Entry 4PAO (X-ray diffraction, 2.00 A resolution); this record covers chain A.

== Chain A ==
Name: Guanine nucleotide-binding protein G(i) subunit alpha-1
Source organism: Rattus norvegicus
UniProtKB: P10824 (GNAI1_RAT); numbering as in UniProt (aligned over 1-354)
Amino-acid sequence (354 residues; numbered 1 to 354; the number before each row is that of its first residue):
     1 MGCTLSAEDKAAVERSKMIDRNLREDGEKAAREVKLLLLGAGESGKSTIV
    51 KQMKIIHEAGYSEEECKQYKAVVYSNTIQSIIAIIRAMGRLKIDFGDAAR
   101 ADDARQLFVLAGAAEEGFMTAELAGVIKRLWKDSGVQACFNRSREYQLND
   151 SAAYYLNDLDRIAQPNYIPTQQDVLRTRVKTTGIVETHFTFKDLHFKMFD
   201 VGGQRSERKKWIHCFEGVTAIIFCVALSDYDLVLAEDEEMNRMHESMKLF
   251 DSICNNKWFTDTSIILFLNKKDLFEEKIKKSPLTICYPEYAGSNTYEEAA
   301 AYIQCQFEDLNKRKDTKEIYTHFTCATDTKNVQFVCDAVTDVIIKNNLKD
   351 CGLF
Unresolved in the structure: 1-32, 349-354
Construct notes: engineered mutation Cys336 (Phe in P10824)
Curated features (UniProtKB/Swiss-Prot):
  - region: Lys35 to Thr48 (G1 motif), Asp173 to Thr181 (G2 motif), Phe196 to Arg205 (G3 motif), Ile265 to Asp272 (G4 motif), Thr324 to Thr329 (G5 motif)
  - binding site (GTP): Glu43 to Thr48, Asp150, Ser151, Leu175 to Arg178, Asp200 to Gln204, Asn269 to Asp272, Ala326
  - binding site (Mg(2+)): Ser47, Thr181
  - lipidation: Gly2 (N-myristoyl glycine), Cys3 (S-palmitoyl cysteine)
Metal / ion sites: Mg2+: Ser47, Thr181 (together with GTP-gamma-S)
Ligand contacts: GTP-gamma-S (GSP; 5'-guanosine-diphosphate-monothiophosphate): Ala41, Gly42, Glu43, Ser44, Gly45, Lys46, Ser47, Thr48, Asp150, Ser151, Leu175, Arg176, Thr177, Arg178, Val179, Lys180, Thr181, Val201, Gly202, Gly203, Gln204, Asn269, Lys270, Asp272, Leu273, Thr324, Cys325, Ala326, Thr327
Reported in the primary citation:
  - mutagenesis - F336C: decreased binding to Mg2+
  - mutagenesis - M53C/F189C, M53C/F189C/F196C, I56C/T329C, F189C/F196C, F336C: increased catalytic activity on basal
  - mutagenesis - I265A, F267A, Y320C, H322A: unchanged catalytic activity
  - mutagenesis - F189C (5-fold): increased catalytic activity on basal state
  - mutagenesis - F191C: unchanged catalytic activity on basal state
  - mutagenesis - F191C: decreased catalytic activity

== Summary ==
Chain A binds GTP-gamma-S. Ser47 and Thr181 coordinate Mg2+. Curated annotation (UniProt) lists 22 GTP-binding
residues and Mg2+-binding residues Ser47 and Thr181. The paper reports that M53C/F189C, M53C/F189C/F196C and
I56C/T329C, among others, increase catalytic activity on basal; F336C reduces binding to Mg2+; 11
substitutions were tested in all.
Chain A is Guanine nucleotide-binding protein G(i) subunit alpha-1 (Rattus norvegicus); the structure, A
conserved phenylalanine as relay between the 5 helix and the GDP binding region of heterotrimeric ..., was
determined by X-ray diffraction, deposited together with 4PAM, 4PAN and 4PAQ.
